Entry 8U9Q (electron microscopy, 4.30 A resolution (low resolution: residue-level contacts below are approximate; hydrogen-bond / salt-bridge calls are withheld)); this record covers chains A and G of the 7 polymer chains in the assembly.

# Chain A
Protein: Cell division control protein 48
Organism: Saccharomyces cerevisiae
Notes: EC 3.6.4.6
UniProtKB: P25694 (CDC48_YEAST); residue numbers follow UniProt; this construct covers 1-835
Chain sequence (835 residues; row label = number of the first residue in the row):
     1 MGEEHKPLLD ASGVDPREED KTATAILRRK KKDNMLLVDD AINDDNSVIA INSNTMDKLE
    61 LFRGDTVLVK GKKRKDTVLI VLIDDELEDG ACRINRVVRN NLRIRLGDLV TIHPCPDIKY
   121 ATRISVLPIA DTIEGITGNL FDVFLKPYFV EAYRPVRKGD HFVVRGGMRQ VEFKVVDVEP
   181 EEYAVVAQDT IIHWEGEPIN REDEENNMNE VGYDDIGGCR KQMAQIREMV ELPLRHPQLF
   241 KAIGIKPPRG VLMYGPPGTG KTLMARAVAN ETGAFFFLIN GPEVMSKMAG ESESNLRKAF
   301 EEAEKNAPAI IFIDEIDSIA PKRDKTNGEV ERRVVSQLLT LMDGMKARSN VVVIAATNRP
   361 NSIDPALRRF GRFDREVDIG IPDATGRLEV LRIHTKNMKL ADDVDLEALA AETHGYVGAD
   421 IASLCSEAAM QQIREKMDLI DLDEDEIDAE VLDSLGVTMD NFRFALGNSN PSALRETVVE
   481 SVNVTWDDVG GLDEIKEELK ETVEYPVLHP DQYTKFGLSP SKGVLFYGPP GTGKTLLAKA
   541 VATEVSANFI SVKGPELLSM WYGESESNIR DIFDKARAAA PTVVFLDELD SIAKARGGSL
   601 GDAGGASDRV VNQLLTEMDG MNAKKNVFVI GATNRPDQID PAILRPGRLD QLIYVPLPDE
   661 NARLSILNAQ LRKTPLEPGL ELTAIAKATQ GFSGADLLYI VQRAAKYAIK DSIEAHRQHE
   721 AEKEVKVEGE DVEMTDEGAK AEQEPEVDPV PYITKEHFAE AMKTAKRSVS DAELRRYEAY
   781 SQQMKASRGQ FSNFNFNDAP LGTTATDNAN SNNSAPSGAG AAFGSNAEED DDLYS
Disordered / not traced: 1-211, 404, 726-745, 785-835
Swiss-Prot annotation at these positions:
  - binding site (ATP): Pro-257 to Leu-263, Asn-358, His-394, Gly-531 to Leu-536
  - modified residue: Ser-472 (Phosphoserine), Ser-519 (Phosphoserine), Thr-735 (Phosphothreonine), Ser-770 (Phosphoserine)
  - cross-link (Glycyl lysine isopeptide (Lys-Gly)): Lys-305 (interchain with G-Cter in ubiquitin), Lys-322 (interchain with G-Cter in ubiquitin), Lys-346 (interchain with G-Cter in ubiquitin), Lys-522 (interchain with G-Cter in ubiquitin), Lys-539 (interchain with G-Cter in ubiquitin), Lys-594 (interchain with G-Cter in ubiquitin), Lys-673 (interchain with G-Cter in ubiquitin)
  - mutagenesis: Lys-261 (K261A: Moderate reduction in growth rate; K261T: Probable loss of ATP binding. Complete loss of catalytic activity), Glu-315 (E315A: Moderate reduction in growth rate; E315D: Severe loss of catalytic activity without affecting cooperativity between the 2 ATP-binding regions. Slight reduction in growth rate ...), Asn-358 (N358A: Slight reduction in growth rate. Restores cell growth; when associated with Q-315), Arg-369 (R369A: No effect on growth rate. Restores cell growth; when associated with Q-315), Pro-471 (P471A/S: Restores cell growth; when associated with Q-315), Arg-475 (R475H: Restores cell growth; when associated with Q-315), Lys-534 (K534A/T: Severe loss of catalytic activity. Lethal), Glu-588 (E588D: Moderate reduction in growth rate; E588Q: Lethal), Arg-645 (R645A: Lethal)
Ion coordination: Mg2+: Thr-262 (together with 08T) (shared with 1 residue of chain B)
Ligand contacts:
  - 08T ([[[(2R,3S,4R,5R)-5-(6-aminopurin-9-yl)-3,4-bis(oxidanyl)oxolan-2-yl]methoxy-oxidanyl-phosphoryl]oxy-oxidanyl-phosphoryl]oxy-tris(fluoranyl)beryllium), molecule 1: Asp-215, Ile-216, Gly-217, Pro-256, Pro-257, Gly-258, Thr-259, Gly-260, Lys-261, Thr-262, Leu-263, Arg-266, Asn-358, Val-390, His-394, Gly-418, Ala-419
  - 08T, molecule 2: Asp-488, Gly-490, Leu-492, Pro-529, Pro-530, Gly-531, Thr-532, Gly-533, Lys-534, Thr-535, Leu-536, Glu-588, Ile-666, Gln-670, Gly-694, Ala-695, Leu-698
Reported in the primary citation:
  - catalytic residues: Glu-315, Arg-369, Arg-372, Glu-588, Arg-645, Arg-648 (citing earlier work)

# Chain G
Protein: Substrate
Organism: Saccharomyces cerevisiae
Chain sequence (22 residues; each row starts with the number of its first residue):
     1 AAAAAAAAAA AAAVAVAVAV AA

# Interface between chain A and chain G
Residue-residue contacts - 11 pairs, chain A then chain G:
  Lys-287(A) / Ala-1(G)
  Lys-287(A) / Ala-2(G)
  Met-560(A) / Ala-13(G)
  Met-560(A) / Val-14(G)
  Trp-561(A) / Ala-11(G)
  Trp-561(A) / Ala-12(G)
  Tyr-562(A) / Ala-12(G)
  Asp-602(A) / Val-16(G)
  Asp-602(A) / Ala-17(G)
  Ala-603(A) / Val-14(G)
  Ala-603(A) / Ala-15(G)
Interface residues without a listed pair, chain A (8 interface residues in all): Ala-289, Val-330

# Summary
8 residues of chain A face 9 of chain G across their interface. Ligands of chain A: compound 08T. UniProt
lists 15 ATP-binding residues and 9 mutagenesis sites on chain A. From the paper: catalytic residues
Glu-315(A), Arg-369(A) and Arg-372(A) among others.
Here chain A is Cell division control protein 48 and chain G is Substrate, both from Saccharomyces cerevisiae.
Entry 8U9Q (Cdc48-Shp1 unfolding native substrate, Class 6) was determined by electron microscopy together
with 8U7T, 8U8I, 8U9C, 8U9P, 8U9Z, 8UA0 and 3 further entries from the same study.
